Entry 6PEM (electron microscopy, 3.50 A resolution); this record covers chains p and q of the 74 polymer chains in the assembly.

Chain p (and q):
Molecule: Lipoprotein PrgK
Source organism: Salmonella typhimurium (strain LT2 / SGSC1412 / ATCC 700720)
Notes: chain q of this document is another copy of the same molecule, construct and numbering; everything in this record applies to it too
UniProtKB: P41786 (PRGK_SALTY); numbering as in UniProt (aligned over 1-252)
Amino-acid sequence (252 residues; row label = number of the first residue in the row):
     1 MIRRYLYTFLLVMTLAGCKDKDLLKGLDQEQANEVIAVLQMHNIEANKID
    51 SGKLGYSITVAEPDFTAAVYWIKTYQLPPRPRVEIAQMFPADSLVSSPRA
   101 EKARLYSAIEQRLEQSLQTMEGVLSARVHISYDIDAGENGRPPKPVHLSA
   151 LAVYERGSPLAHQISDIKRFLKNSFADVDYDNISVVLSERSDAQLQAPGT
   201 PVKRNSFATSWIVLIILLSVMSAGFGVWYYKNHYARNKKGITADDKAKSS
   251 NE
Unresolved in the structure: 1-19, 204-252
UniProt features mapped onto this chain:
  - lipidation: Cys18 (N-palmitoyl cysteine)

How chain p and chain q interact:
Residue-residue contacts - 80 pairs, chain p then chain q:
  Asp22(p) with Lys48(q), hydrogen bond (backbone-side chain)
  Leu23(p) with Asn33(q); Lys48(q), hydrogen bond (backbone-side chain)
  Leu24(p) with Gln29(q); Asn33(q)
  Lys25(p) with Gln29(q), hydrogen bond (backbone-side chain); Asp50(q), salt bridge; Tyr56(q)
  Thr66(p) with Gln40(q), hydrogen bond; Gln194(q); Gln196(q); Ala197(q); Pro198(q)
  Ala67(p) with Gln194(q); Leu195(q), hydrophobic
  Val69(p) with Asn33(q); Ala37(q); Gln40(q)
  Tyr70(p) with Ser191(q); Asp192(q), hydrogen bond (side chain-backbone); Ala193(q), hydrophobic; Gln194(q)
  Ile72(p) with Asn33(q)
  Lys73(p) with Glu34(q), salt bridge; Ala37(q)
  Thr74(p) with Leu124(q)
  Tyr75(p) with Leu124(q), hydrophobic
  Gln76(p) with Ser125(q)
  Arg80(p) with Arg82(q); Gln115(q)
  Pro81(p) with Gln115(q)
  Arg82(p) with Gln115(q)
  Val83(p) with Gln111(q); Arg112(q); Gln115(q), hydrogen bond (backbone-side chain)
  Glu84(p) with Arg112(q), salt bridge
  Ile85(p) with Leu105(q), hydrophobic; Ala108(q); Arg112(q)
  Met88(p) with Ala91(q); Arg104(q), hydrogen bond (backbone-side chain); Ala108(q), hydrophobic
  Phe89(p) with Glu101(q); Arg104(q); Leu105(q), hydrophobic
  Val95(p) with Leu94(q)
  Ser97(p) with Glu101(q), hydrogen bond
  Arg99(p) with Pro98(q); Glu101(q)
  Glu110(p) with Arg112(q), salt bridge
  Glu114(p) with Arg112(q), salt bridge
  Arg127(p) with Ser116(q); Thr119(q)
  Val128(p) with Arg112(q), hydrogen bond (backbone-side chain)
  His129(p) with Arg112(q); Ser116(q), hydrogen bond; Phe170(q)
  Ser131(p) with Phe175(q)
  Ile134(p) with Lys102(q); Leu105(q), hydrophobic
  Asp135(p) with Lys102(q), salt bridge
  Glu138(p) with Gly137(q)
  Asn139(p) with Gly137(q)
  Arg141(p) with Pro142(q)
  His147(p) with Asn173(q); Phe175(q); Ala176(q), hydrogen bond (side chain-backbone)
  Leu148(p) with Asn173(q)
  Ser149(p) with Phe170(q), hydrogen bond (side chain-backbone)
  Leu151(p) with Ser116(q); Thr119(q); Phe170(q), hydrophobic
  Asp181(p) with Arg169(q); Asn173(q)
  Asn182(p) with Asn173(q), hydrogen bond (backbone-side chain)
  Ile183(p) with Arg169(q); Asn173(q)
  Ser184(p) with Arg169(q), hydrogen bond (side chain-backbone); Asn173(q), hydrogen bond
  Glu189(p) with Glu121(q)
Other interface residues (no listed pair), chain p (53 interface residues in all): Phe65, Trp71, Ala100, Ala103, Ile130, Tyr132, Lys144, Val186, Ser188
Other interface residues (no listed pair), chain q (51 interface residues in all): Ile36, Ala86, Ile109, Leu113, Gln118, Met120, Gly140, Arg141, Asp166, Ser174, Arg190

In short:
53 residues of chain p face 51 of chain q across their interface, with 15 hydrogen bonds and 6 salt bridges.
Polar contacts include Lys25(p)-Asp50(q), Lys73(p)-Glu34(q) and Glu84(p)-Arg112(q).
Both chains are Lipoprotein PrgK (Salmonella typhimurium (strain LT2 / SGSC1412 / ATCC 700720)). Entry 6PEM
(Focussed refinement of InvGN0N1:SpaPQR:PrgHK from Salmonella SPI-1 injectisome NC-base) was determined by
electron microscopy, deposited together with 6PEE, 6PEP, 6Q14, 6Q15 and 6Q16.
